Entry 8IZD (electron microscopy, 3.09 A resolution); this record covers chains A and B of the 4 polymer chains in the assembly.

# Chain A
Name: Ceramide synthase LAC1
Source organism: Saccharomyces cerevisiae (strain ATCC 204508 / S288c)
Notes: EC 2.3.1.297
UniProt: P28496 (LAC1_YEAST); residues 1-418 here = UniProt positions 1-418
Sequence (428 residues; numbered 1 to 428; the number before each row is that of its first residue):
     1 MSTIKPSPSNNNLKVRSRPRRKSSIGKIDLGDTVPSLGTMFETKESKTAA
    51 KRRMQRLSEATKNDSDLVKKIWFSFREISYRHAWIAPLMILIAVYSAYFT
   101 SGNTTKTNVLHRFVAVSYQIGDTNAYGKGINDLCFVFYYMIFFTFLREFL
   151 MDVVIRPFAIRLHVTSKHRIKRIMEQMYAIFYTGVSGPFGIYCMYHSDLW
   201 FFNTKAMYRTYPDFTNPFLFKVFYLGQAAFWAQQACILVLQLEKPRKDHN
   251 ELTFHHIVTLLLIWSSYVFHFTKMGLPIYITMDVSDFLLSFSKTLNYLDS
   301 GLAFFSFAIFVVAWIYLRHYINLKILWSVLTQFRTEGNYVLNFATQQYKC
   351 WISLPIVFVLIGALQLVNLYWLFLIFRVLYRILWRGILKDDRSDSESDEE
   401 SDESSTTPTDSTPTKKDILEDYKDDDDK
Disordered / not traced: 1-70, 386-428
Sequence notes: expression tag (419-428)
Ligand contacts:
  - 6PL ((4S,7R)-4-hydroxy-N,N,N-trimethyl-9-oxo-7-[(palmitoyloxy)methyl]-3,5,8-trioxa-4-phosphahexacosan-1-aminium 4-oxide), molecule 1: Ala-115, Val-116, Phe-135, Tyr-139, Phe-143, Tyr-182, Ser-186, Phe-189, Phe-218, Val-222, Gly-226, Gln-227, Phe-230
  - 6PL, molecule 2: Lys-128, Gly-129, Asp-132, Leu-133, Leu-225, Ala-228, Leu-260, Leu-261, Trp-264, Tyr-267, Val-268
  - Hexacosanoyl-CoA (9NY): Trp-231, His-255, Thr-259, Leu-262, Ile-263, Ser-265, Ser-266, Phe-269, Phe-271, Met-274, Gly-275, Ile-278, Tyr-279, Met-282, Asp-283, Asp-286, Leu-289, Ser-292, Lys-293, Asn-296, Phe-307, Trp-314, Arg-318, Tyr-348, Cys-350, Ile-352, Ser-353, Ile-356, Val-357, Leu-360, Ile-361, Trp-371, Leu-374, Ile-375, Val-378, Arg-381, Ile-382, Arg-385
UniProt features mapped onto this chain:
  - binding site (fumonisin B1): Arg-169, Arg-172, Tyr-182, Trp-231, His-255, Asp-286, Leu-289, Lys-293, Asn-296, Tyr-297, Ala-303, Phe-304, Phe-307, Trp-314, Trp-371, Ile-375, Val-378, Ile-382, Arg-385
  - binding site (hexacosanoate): Tyr-224, Trp-231, His-255, Thr-259, Leu-262, Ile-263, Ser-265, Ser-266, Phe-269, Phe-271, Met-274, Gly-275, Ile-278, Tyr-279, Met-282, Asp-283, Asp-286, Arg-318, Phe-343, Tyr-348 and 7 more in UniProt
  - binding site (hexacosanoyl-CoA): Trp-231, His-255, Thr-259, Leu-262, Ser-265, Ser-266, Phe-271, Met-274, Gly-275, Ile-278, Tyr-279, Met-282, Asp-286, Leu-289, Lys-293, Asn-296, Phe-307, Arg-318, Tyr-348, Ile-352 and 5 more in UniProt
  - modified residue: Ser-2 (N-acetylserine), Ser-23 (Phosphoserine), Ser-24 (Phosphoserine)
  - glycosylation: Asn-103 (N-linked (GlcNAc...) asparagine)
  - mutagenesis: Arg-172 (R172A: Abolishes the enzymatic activity of the ceramide synthase complex. Does not rescue the growth defect of LAC1-LAG1 double deletion mutant; when associated with A-293, A-296, A-318 and A-381), Ser-186 (S186A: Does not affect the enzymatic activity of the LAC1-LIP1 complex), Gln-227 (Q227A: About 80% loss in enzymatic activity of the LAC1-LIP1 complex), Trp-231 (W231A: About 85% loss in enzymatic activity of the LAC1-LIP1 complex), His-255 (H255A: Abolishes the enzymatic activity of the LAC1-LIP1 complex; alone or when associated with A-256. Does not catalyze the reaction between hexacosanoyl-CoA and fumonisin B1 ...), His-256 (H256A: Abolishes the enzymatic activity of the LAC1-LIP1 complex; alone or when associated with A-255. Does not catalyze the reaction between hexacosanoyl-CoA and fumonisin B1 ...), Ser-265 (S265F: Abolishes the enzymatic activity of the ceramide synthase complex and does not rescue the growth defect of LAC1-LAG1 double deletion mutant; when associated with F-266, F-275, F-353 and F-375), Ser-266 (S266F: Abolishes the enzymatic activity of the ceramide synthase complex and does not rescue the growth defect of LAC1-LAG1 double deletion mutant; when associated with F-265, F-275, F-353 and F-375), Phe-269 (F269A: About 75% loss in enzymatic activity of the LAC1-LIP1 complex), Phe-271 (F271A: More than 90% loss in enzymatic activity of the LAC1-LIP1 complex), Met-274 (M274A: About 80% loss in enzymatic activity of the LAC1-LIP1 complex), Gly-275 (G275F: Abolishes the enzymatic activity of the ceramide synthase complex and does not rescue the growth defect of LAC1-LAG1 double deletion mutant; when associated with F-265, F-266, F-353 and F-375), 16 further mutagenesis entries in UniProt
What the authors report for this chain:
  - mutagenesis - H255A/H256A, H255A, H256A, D283A, D286A: abolished catalytic activity
  - binding site for Hexacosanoyl-CoA: Trp-231, His-255, Phe-269, Phe-271, Met-274, Tyr-279, Met-282, Asp-283, Asp-286, Tyr-348, Ile-352
  - catalytic residues: His-255, His-256, Asp-283, Asp-286 (proposed by the authors, not directly observed)
  - mutagenesis - Q227A (about 20%), W231A, F269A, F271A, M274A, Y279A, M282A, K293A, N296A, R318A, L341A, F343A, Y348A, I352A: decreased catalytic activity
  - binding site for 6PL: Ser-186, Gln-227
  - mutagenesis - S186A: unchanged catalytic activity

# Chain B
Name: Ceramide synthase subunit LIP1
Source organism: Saccharomyces cerevisiae (strain ATCC 204508 / S288c)
UniProt: Q03579 (LIP1_YEAST); numbering as in UniProt (aligned over 1-150)
Sequence (150 residues; each row starts with the number of its first residue):
     1 MSQPTPIITTKSAAKPKPKIFNLFRVCFISLLLIAAVEYFKYGTRINYEW
    51 FHCTPIKEPQSGSVIKLWARGGPSCDKRGEYKTIVKRITRDYEPNDEHLS
   101 FCIIENDNVPPVHYPIHEDKGEPGYVAYVGYDTDSELVQELCADSTIYHM
Disordered / not traced: 1-18
Disulfides: Cys-53/Cys-75, Cys-102/Cys-142
Ligand contacts:
  - 6PL ((4S,7R)-4-hydroxy-N,N,N-trimethyl-9-oxo-7-[(palmitoyloxy)methyl]-3,5,8-trioxa-4-phosphahexacosan-1-aminium 4-oxide), molecule 1: Ser-30, Leu-33, Ile-34, Glu-38, Lys-41
  - 6PL, molecule 2: Leu-33, Ala-36, Val-37, Tyr-39, Phe-40, Gly-43, Thr-44, Asn-47, Glu-49, Trp-50, Phe-51, Lys-86, Arg-90
UniProt features mapped onto this chain:
  - binding site (hexacosanoate): Phe-40
  - mutagenesis: Val-37 (V37F: Partially impairs LAC1-LIP1 complex formation; when associated with F-41; V37Y: Partially impairs LAC1-LIP1 complex formation; when associated with Y-41), Phe-40 (F40A: About 60% loss in enzymatic activity of the LAC1-LIP1 complex; F40R: Abolishes the enzymatic activity of the LAC1-LIP1 complex in vitro and leads to the accumulation of phytosphingosine in vivo), Lys-41 (K41F: Partially impairs LAC1-LIP1 complex formation; when associated with F-37; K41Y: Partially impairs LAC1-LIP1 complex formation; when associated with Y-37), Trp-50 to Phe-51 (Does not affect the ceramide synthase complex stability but reduces the enzymatic activity of the complex in vitro), Phe-51 (F51R: Does not affect LAC1-LIP1 complex formation but abolishes enzymatic activity), His-52 (H52A: Does not affect LAC1-LIP1 complex formation but abolishes enzymatic activity), Cys-53 (C53A: About 90% loss in enzymatic activity of the LAC1-LIP1 complex), Ser-74 (S74F: Does not affect LAC1-LIP1 complex formation but abolishes enzymatic activity), Cys-75 (C75A: About 90% loss in enzymatic activity of the LAC1-LIP1 complex), Arg-78 (R78A: About 95% loss in enzymatic activity of the LAC1-LIP1 complex; when associated with A-81, A-125 and A-148), Tyr-81 (Y81A: About 95% loss in enzymatic activity of the LAC1-LIP1 complex; when associated with A-78, A-125 and A-148), Cys-102 (C102A: About 90% loss in enzymatic activity of the LAC1-LIP1 complex), 3 further mutagenesis entries in UniProt
What the authors report for this chain:
  - mutagenesis - F40A, F51A, C53A (less than 10%), C75A (less than 10%), R78A/Y81A/Y125A/Y148A (approximately 5%), C102A (less than 10%), C142A (less than 10%): decreased catalytic activity
  - mutagenesis - C53A, C75A, C102A, C142A: decreased expression
  - self-association interface (contacts with another copy of this molecule): Arg-78, Tyr-81, Tyr-125, Tyr-148
  - binding site for Hexacosanoyl-CoA: Phe-40
  - mutagenesis - F40R, F51R, H52A, S74F: abolished catalytic activity
  - mutagenesis - F51A, F51R, H52A, S74F: unchanged binding to Ceramide synthase LAC1 (chain A)

# How chain A and chain B interact
Residue-residue contacts (23; chain A residue first):
  Leu-133(A) with Ile-34(B), hydrophobic
  Val-239(A) with Lys-19(B); Leu-23(B), hydrophobic
  Leu-240(A) with Lys-19(B); Ile-20(B), hydrophobic; Leu-23(B), hydrophobic
  Trp-264(A) with Ile-34(B); Val-37(B), hydrophobic
  Val-268(A) with Glu-38(B); Lys-41(B), hydrogen bond (backbone-side chain)
  Leu-341(A) with His-52(B)
  Asn-342(A) with His-52(B); Ser-74(B), hydrogen bond (backbone-side chain)
  Phe-343(A) with Thr-44(B); Arg-45(B); Tyr-48(B), hydrophobic; Phe-51(B), hydrophobic; His-52(B), hydrogen bond (backbone-side chain)
  Ala-344(A) with Arg-45(B); Tyr-48(B), hydrophobic; Arg-78(B)
  Gln-346(A) with Arg-45(B)
  Tyr-348(A) with Lys-41(B)
Other interface residues (no listed pair), chain A (16 interface residues in all): Cys-236, Gln-241, Phe-269, His-270, Val-340
Other interface residues (no listed pair), chain B (19 interface residues in all): Asn-22, Leu-33, Phe-40, Pro-73, Ile-116
The authors on this interface:
  - specific contacts: Val-268(A)/Lys-41(B) (backbone contact), Asn-342(A)/Ser-74(B) (backbone contact), Phe-343(A)/His-52(B) (backbone contact), Ile-20(B)/Leu-240(A) (hydrophobic contact), Leu-23(B)/Leu-240(A) (hydrophobic contact), Leu-33(B)/Trp-264(A) (hydrophobic contact), Ile-34(B)/Leu-133(A) (hydrophobic contact), Val-37(B)/Phe-269(A) (hydrophobic contact), Phe-40(B)/Phe-269(A) (hydrophobic contact)
  - interface residues, chain A: Leu-133(A), Val-239(A), Leu-240(A), Trp-264(A), Phe-269(A)
  - interface residues, chain B: Ile-20(B), Leu-23(B), Leu-33(B), Val-37(B), Phe-40(B), Phe-51(B)

# Summary
16 residues of chain A and 19 residues of chain B are in contact, with 3 hydrogen bonds. Polar contacts
include Val-268(A)/Lys-41(B), Asn-342(A)/Ser-74(B) and Phe-343(A)/His-52(B). The authors report backbone
contacts between Val-268(A) and Lys-41(B), Asn-342(A) and Ser-74(B) and Phe-343(A) and His-52(B); hydrophobic
contacts between Ile-20(B) and Leu-240(A), Leu-23(B) and Leu-240(A) and Leu-33(B) and Trp-264(A) among others.
From the paper: catalytic residues His-255(A), His-256(A) and Asp-283(A) among others; Q227A, W231A and F269A
of chain A, among others, reduce catalytic activity; 31 substitutions were tested in all.
Here chain A is Ceramide synthase LAC1 and chain B is Ceramide synthase subunit LIP1, both from Saccharomyces
cerevisiae (strain ATCC 204508 / S288c). Entry 8IZD (Cryo-EM structure of the C26-CoA-bound Lac1-Lip1 complex)
was determined by electron microscopy, deposited together with 8IZF.
